PDB entry 9H1G | electron microscopy, 3.07 A resolution | chains A and B of the 5 polymer chains in the assembly

Chain A:
Protein: RNA-directed RNA polymerase L
From: Borna disease virus 1
Notes: EC 2.7.7.48
Reference sequence: P52639 (L_BDVV); numbering as in UniProt (aligned over 1-1711)
Amino-acid sequence (1756 residues; row label = number of the first residue in the row; numbers below 1 keep their minus sign (Met-44 is residue -44)):
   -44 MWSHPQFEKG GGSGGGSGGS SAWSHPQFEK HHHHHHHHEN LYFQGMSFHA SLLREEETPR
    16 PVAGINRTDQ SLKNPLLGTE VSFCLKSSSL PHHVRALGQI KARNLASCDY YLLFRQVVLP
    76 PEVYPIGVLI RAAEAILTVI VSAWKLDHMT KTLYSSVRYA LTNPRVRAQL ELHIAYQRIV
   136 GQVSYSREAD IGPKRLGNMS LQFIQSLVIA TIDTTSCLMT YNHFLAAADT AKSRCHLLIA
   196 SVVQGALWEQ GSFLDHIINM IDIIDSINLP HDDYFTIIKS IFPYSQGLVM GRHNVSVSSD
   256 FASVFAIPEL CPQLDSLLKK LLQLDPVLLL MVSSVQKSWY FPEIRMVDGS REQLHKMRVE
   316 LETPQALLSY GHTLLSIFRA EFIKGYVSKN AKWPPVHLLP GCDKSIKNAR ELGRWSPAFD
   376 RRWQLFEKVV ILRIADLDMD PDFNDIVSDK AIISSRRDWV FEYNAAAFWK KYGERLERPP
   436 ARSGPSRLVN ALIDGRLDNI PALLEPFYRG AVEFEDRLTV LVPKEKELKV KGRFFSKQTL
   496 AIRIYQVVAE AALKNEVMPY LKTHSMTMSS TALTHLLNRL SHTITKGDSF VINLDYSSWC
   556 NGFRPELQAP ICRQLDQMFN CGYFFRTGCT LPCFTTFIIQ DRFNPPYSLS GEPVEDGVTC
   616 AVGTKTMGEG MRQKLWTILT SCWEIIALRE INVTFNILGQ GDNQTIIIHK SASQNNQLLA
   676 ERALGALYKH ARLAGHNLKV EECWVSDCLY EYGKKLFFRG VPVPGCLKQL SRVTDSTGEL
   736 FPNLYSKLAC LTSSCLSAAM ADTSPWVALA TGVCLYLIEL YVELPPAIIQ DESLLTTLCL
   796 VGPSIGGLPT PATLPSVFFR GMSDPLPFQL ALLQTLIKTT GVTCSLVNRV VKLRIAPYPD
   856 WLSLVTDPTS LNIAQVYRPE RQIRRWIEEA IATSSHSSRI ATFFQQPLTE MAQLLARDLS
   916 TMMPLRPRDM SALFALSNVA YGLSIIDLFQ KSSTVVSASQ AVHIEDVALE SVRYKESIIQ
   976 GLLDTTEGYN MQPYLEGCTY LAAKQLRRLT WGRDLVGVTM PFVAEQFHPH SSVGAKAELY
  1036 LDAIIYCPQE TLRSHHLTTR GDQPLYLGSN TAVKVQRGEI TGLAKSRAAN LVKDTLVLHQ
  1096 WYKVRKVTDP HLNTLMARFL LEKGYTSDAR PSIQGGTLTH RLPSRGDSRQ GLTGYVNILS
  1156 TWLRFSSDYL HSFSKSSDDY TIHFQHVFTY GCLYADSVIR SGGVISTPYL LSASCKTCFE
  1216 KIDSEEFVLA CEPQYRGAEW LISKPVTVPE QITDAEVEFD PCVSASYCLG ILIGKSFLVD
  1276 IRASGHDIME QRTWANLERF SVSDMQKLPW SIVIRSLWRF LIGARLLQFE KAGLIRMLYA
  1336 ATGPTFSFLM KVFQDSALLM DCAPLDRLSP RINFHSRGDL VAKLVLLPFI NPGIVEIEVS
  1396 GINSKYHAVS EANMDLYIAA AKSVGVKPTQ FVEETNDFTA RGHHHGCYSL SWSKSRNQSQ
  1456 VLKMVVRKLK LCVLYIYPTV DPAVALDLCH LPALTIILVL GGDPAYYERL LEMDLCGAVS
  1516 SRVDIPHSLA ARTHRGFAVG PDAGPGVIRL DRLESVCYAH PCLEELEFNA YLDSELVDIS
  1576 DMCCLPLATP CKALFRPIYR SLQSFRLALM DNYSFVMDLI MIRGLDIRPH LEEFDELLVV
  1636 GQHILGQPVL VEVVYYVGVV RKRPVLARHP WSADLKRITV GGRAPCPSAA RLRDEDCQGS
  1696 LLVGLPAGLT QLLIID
Disordered / not traced: -44 to 19, 1061-1082, 1124-1144, 1241-1253
Differences from the reference sequence: initiating methionine (-44); expression tag (-43 to 0)
Bound ions: Zn2+ site 1: Cys993, Glu1020, Cys1210, Cys1213; Zn2+ site 2: His1485, Asp1509, Cys1511, Cys1586
Swiss-Prot annotation at these positions:
  - motif: Arg844 to Pro852 (Nuclear localization signal)

Chain B:
Protein: Phosphoprotein
From: Borna disease virus 1
Reference sequence: P0C799 (PHOSP_BDVV); residue numbers follow UniProt; this construct covers 1-201
Amino-acid sequence (217 residues; each row starts with the number of its first residue; numbers below 1 keep their minus sign (Met-15 is residue -15)):
   -15 MHHHHHHHHE NLYFQGMATR PSSLVDSLED EEDPQTLRRE RPGSPRPRKV PRNALTQPVD
    45 QLLKDLRKNP SMISDPDQRT GREQLSNDEL IKKLVTELAE NSMIEAEEVR GTLGDISARI
   105 EAGFESLSAL QVETIQTAQR CDHSDSIRIL GENIKILDRS MKTMMETMKL MMEKVDLLYA
   165 STAVGTSAPM LPSHPAPPRI YPQLPSAPTT DEWDIIP
Disordered / not traced: -15 to 117, 183-201
Differences from the reference sequence: initiating methionine (-15); expression tag (-14 to 0)
Swiss-Prot annotation at these positions:
  - motif: Pro29 to Arg36 (Nuclear localization signal 1), Pro181 to Thr193 (Nuclear localization signal 2)

Interface between chain A and chain B:
Contacting residue pairs (41):
  His327(A) with Leu154(B); Glu157(B), salt bridge
  His352(A) with Arg143(B); Lys146(B); Glu150(B), salt bridge
  Leu354(A) with Glu150(B)
  Pro355(A) with Thr147(B)
  Val385(A) with Glu150(B)
  Leu387(A) with Lys146(B)
  Glu460(A) with Pro181(B)
  Tyr463(A) with His178(B); Ala180(B); Pro181(B); Pro182(B)
  Arg464(A) with Pro176(B); Ser177(B), hydrogen bond (backbone-backbone); His178(B), hydrogen bond (backbone-backbone); Pro179(B), hydrogen bond (side chain-backbone); Ala180(B)
  Gly465(A) with Met174(B)
  Ala466(A) with Met174(B); Pro176(B), hydrophobic
  Val467(A) with Met174(B)
  Ala564(A) with Glu157(B)
  Arg568(A) with Lys153(B); Leu154(B); Glu157(B), salt bridge
  Gly577(A) with His178(B)
  Tyr578(A) with Asp160(B)
  Arg581(A) with Lys153(B); Met156(B)
  Leu586(A) with Met174(B), hydrophobic
  Cys588(A) with Ala164(B), hydrophobic; Val168(B)
  Phe589(A) with Tyr163(B), hydrophobic; Ala167(B), hydrophobic; Ala172(B); Pro173(B); Met174(B), hydrophobic
  Val617(A) with Gly169(B), hydrogen bond (backbone-backbone); Thr170(B)
Other interface residues (no listed pair), chain A (31 interface residues in all): Leu323, Arg472, Pro560, Glu561, Pro565, Gln572, Thr582, Thr585, Glu610, Gly618
Other interface residues (no listed pair), chain B (28 interface residues in all): Lys158, Leu161, Leu175

Summary:
Chain A and chain B form an interface of 31 and 28 residues respectively; the contacts include 4 hydrogen
bonds and 3 salt bridges. Polar contacts include His327(A)-Glu157(B), His352(A)-Glu150(B) and
Arg568(A)-Glu157(B). The Zn2+ site 1 is built by Cys993(A), Glu1020(A), Cys1210(A) and Cys1213(A).
Chain A is RNA-directed RNA polymerase L and chain B is Phosphoprotein, both from Borna disease virus 1; the
structure, Structure of the borna disease virus 1 replication complex, was determined by electron microscopy.
